Entry 4BP8 (X-ray diffraction, 2.40 A resolution); this record covers chain A.

== Chain A ==
Name: Oligopeptidase B
From: Trypanosoma brucei
Notes: EC 3.4.21.83
UniProt: O76728 (O76728_TRYBB); numbering as in UniProt (aligned over 1-715)
Chain sequence (715 residues; each row starts with the number of its first residue):
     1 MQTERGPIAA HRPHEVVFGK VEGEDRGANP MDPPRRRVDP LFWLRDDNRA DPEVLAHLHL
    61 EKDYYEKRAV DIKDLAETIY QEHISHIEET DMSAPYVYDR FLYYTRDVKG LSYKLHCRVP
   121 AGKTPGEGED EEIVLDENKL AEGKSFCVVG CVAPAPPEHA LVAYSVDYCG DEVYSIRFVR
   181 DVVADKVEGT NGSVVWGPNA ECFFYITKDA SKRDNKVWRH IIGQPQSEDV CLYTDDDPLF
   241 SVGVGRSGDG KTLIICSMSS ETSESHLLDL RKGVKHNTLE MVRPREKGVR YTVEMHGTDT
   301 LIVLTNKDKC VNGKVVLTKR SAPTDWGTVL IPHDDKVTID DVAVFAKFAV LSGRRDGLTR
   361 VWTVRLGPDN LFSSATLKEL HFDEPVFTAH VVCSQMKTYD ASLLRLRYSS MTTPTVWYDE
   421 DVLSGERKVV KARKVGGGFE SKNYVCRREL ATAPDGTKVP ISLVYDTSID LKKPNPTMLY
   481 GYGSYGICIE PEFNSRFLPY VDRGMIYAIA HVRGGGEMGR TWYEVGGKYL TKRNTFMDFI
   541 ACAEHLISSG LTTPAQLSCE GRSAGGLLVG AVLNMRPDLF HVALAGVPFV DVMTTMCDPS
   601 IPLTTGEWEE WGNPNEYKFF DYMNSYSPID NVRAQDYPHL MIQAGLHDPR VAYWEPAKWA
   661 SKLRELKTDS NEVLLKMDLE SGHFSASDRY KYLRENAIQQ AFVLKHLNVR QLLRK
Disordered / not traced: 1-2
Modified positions: Mse1 (selenomethionine); Mse31, Mse92, Mse258, Mse281, Mse295, Mse396, Mse411, Mse478, Mse505, Mse518, Mse537, Mse575, Mse593, Mse596, Mse623, Mse641, Mse677 (selenomethionine; parent Met)
From the paper describing this entry:
  - interface residues: Cys169
  - self-association interface (contacts with another copy of this molecule); pairs are residue here / residue on that copy: Asp621-Arg633 (salt bridge)
  - conformationally variable residues (domain motion, loop rearrangement, side-chain flip): Glu172, Arg650, His683
  - contacts within the chain: Asp648-Arg650

== In short ==
From the paper: the interface residue Cys169; conformational variability at Glu172, Arg650 and His683.
Chain A is Oligopeptidase B (Trypanosoma brucei); the structure, Oligopeptidase B from Trypanosoma brucei -
open form, was determined by X-ray diffraction, deposited together with 4BP9.
